Entry 1JXQ (X-ray diffraction, 2.80 A resolution); this record covers chains A and E of the 3 polymer chains in the assembly.

[Chain A]
Protein: Caspase-9
Organism: Homo sapiens
Notes: EC 3.4.22.-
Chain sequence (284 residues; numbered 139 to 409 plus 48 insertion-coded residues; 35 numbers in that range are skipped by the numbering (no residue carries them; nothing is unmodelled there); the number before each row is that of its first residue; a row labelled like 175A-175C holds insertion residues (175A, then the next letters in order)):
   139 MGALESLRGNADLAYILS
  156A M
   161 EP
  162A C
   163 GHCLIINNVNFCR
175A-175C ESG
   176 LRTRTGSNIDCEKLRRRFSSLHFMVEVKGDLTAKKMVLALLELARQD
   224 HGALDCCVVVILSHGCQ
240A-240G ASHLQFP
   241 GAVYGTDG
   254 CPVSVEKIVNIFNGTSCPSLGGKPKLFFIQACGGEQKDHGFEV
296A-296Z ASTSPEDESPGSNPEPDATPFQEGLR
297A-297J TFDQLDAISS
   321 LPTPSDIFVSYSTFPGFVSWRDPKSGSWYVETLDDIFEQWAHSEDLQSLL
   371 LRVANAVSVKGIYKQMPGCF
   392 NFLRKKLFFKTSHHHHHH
Unresolved in the structure: 296A-296Z, 297A-297J, 404-409
Construct notes: initiating methionine (139)
Reported in the primary citation:
  - catalytic residues: His237, Cys285
  - specificity-determining residues: Val338, Trp340, Arg341
  - binding site for benzoxycarbonyl-Val-Ala-Asp-fluoromethyl ketone Inhibitor (chain E): Arg179, Cys285, Arg341
  - conformationally variable residues (loop rearrangement, order/disorder transition, side-chain flip): Val296, Ser330 to Ser339, Phe390
  - self-association interface (contacts with another copy of this molecule); pairs are residue here / residue on that copy: Phe390-Phe390, Phe334, Phe337

[Chain E]
Protein: benzoxycarbonyl-Val-Ala-Asp-fluoromethyl ketone Inhibitor
Chain sequence (5 residues; row label = number of the first residue in the row):
   502 XEVDX
Modified positions: PHQ (benzyl chlorocarbonate) at position 502; CF0 (fluoromethane) at position 506

[How chain A and chain E interact]
Residue-residue contacts (18; chain A residue first):
  Arg179(A) - Asp505(E)  salt bridge
  His237(A) - Asp505(E)  salt bridge
  His237(A) - CF0_506(E)
  Gln283(A) - Asp505(E)
  Cys285(A) - Asp505(E)  hydrogen bond (side chain-backbone)
  Cys285(A) - CF0_506(E)
  Lys290(A) - Val504(E)
  Ser339(A) - Asp505(E)  hydrogen bond (backbone-backbone)
  Trp340(A) - Glu503(E)
  Trp340(A) - Val504(E)
  Arg341(A) - PHQ_502(E)
  Arg341(A) - Glu503(E)  salt bridge
  Arg341(A) - Val504(E)  hydrogen bond (side chain-backbone)
  Arg341(A) - Asp505(E)  salt bridge
  Pro343(A) - Glu503(E)
  Trp348(A) - PHQ_502(E)
  Ile382(A) - PHQ_502(E)
  Tyr383(A) - PHQ_502(E)
Also at the interface, not in a pair above, chain A (15 interface residues in all): Ser236, Val338, Gly381

[Overview]
15 residues of chain A and 5 residues of chain E are in contact; the contacts include 3 hydrogen bonds and 4
salt bridges. Among the polar pairs are Arg179(A)-Asp505(E), His237(A)-Asp505(E) and Arg341(A)-Glu503(E). From
the paper: catalytic residues His237(A) and Cys285(A); a binding site for
benzoxycarbonyl-Val-Ala-Asp-fluoromethyl ketone Inhibitor (chain E) at Arg179(A), Cys285(A) and Arg341(A).
Chain A is Caspase-9 (Homo sapiens) and chain E is benzoxycarbonyl-Val-Ala-Asp-fluoromethyl ketone Inhibitor;
the structure, Structure of cleaved, CARD domain deleted Caspase-9, was determined by X-ray diffraction.
